PDB entry 2IO4 | X-ray diffraction, 2.60 A resolution | chains A and B

== Chain A ==
Protein: DNA polymerase sliding clamp B
Organism: Sulfolobus solfataricus
UniProtKB: P57766 (PCNA2_SULSO); residue numbers follow UniProt; this construct covers 1-249
Amino-acid sequence (249 residues; each row starts with the number of its first residue):
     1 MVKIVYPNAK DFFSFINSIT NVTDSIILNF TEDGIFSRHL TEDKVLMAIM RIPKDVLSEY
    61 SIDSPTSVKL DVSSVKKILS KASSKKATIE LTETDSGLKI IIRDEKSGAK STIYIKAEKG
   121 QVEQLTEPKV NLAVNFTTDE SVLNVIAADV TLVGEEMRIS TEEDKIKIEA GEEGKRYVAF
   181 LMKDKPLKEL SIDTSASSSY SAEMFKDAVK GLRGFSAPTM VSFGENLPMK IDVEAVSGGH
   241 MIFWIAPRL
Construct notes: engineered mutation V2 (Phe in P57766)
Curated features (UniProtKB/Swiss-Prot):
  - mutagenesis: Y114 to K116 (Loss of interaction with PCNA3, no change with PCNA2), K175 to Y177 (Loss of interaction with both PCNA3 and PCNA2)

== Chain B ==
Protein: DNA polymerase sliding clamp C
Organism: Sulfolobus solfataricus
UniProtKB: Q97Z84 (PCNA3_SULSO); residues 2-246 here correspond to UniProt positions 1-245 (UniProt number = residue number - 1)
Amino-acid sequence (246 residues; numbered 1 to 246; the number before each row is that of its first residue):
     1 MMKAKVIDAV SFSYILRTVG DFLSEANFIV TKEGIRVSGI DPSRVVFLDI FLPSSYFEGF
    61 EVSQEKEIIG FKLEDVNDIL KRVLKDDTLI LSSNESKLTL TFDGEFTRSF ELPLIQVEST
   121 QPPSVNLEFP FKAQLLTITF ADIIDELSDL GEVLNIHSKE NKLYFEVIGD LSTAKVELST
   181 DNGTLLEASG ADVSSSYGME YVANTTKMRR ASDSMELYFG SQIPLKLRFK LPQEGYGDFY
   241 IAPRAD
Construct notes: initiating methionine (1)
Bound ions: Ca2+: D145, D149 (shared with 2 residues of chain D)

== How chain A and chain B interact ==
Contacting residue pairs (30; chain A residue first):
  V145(A) - R82(B)  hydrogen bond (backbone-side chain)
  V145(A) - L84(B)  hydrophobic
  V145(A) - F106(B)  hydrophobic
  V145(A) - R108(B)
  A148(A) - R82(B)
  D149(A) - R82(B)  salt bridge
  D149(A) - R108(B)  salt bridge
  D149(A) - F110(B)
  L152(A) - D78(B)
  L152(A) - R82(B)
  L152(A) - F110(B)  hydrophobic
  V153(A) - F110(B)  hydrophobic
  G174(A) - P113(B)
  K175(A) - D75(B)  salt bridge
  K175(A) - E111(B)
  R176(A) - F110(B)
  R176(A) - E111(B)  salt bridge
  Y177(A) - R108(B)
  Y177(A) - S109(B)
  Y177(A) - F110(B)  hydrophobic
  V178(A) - R108(B)
  V178(A) - S109(B)  hydrogen bond (backbone-backbone)
  A179(A) - T107(B)
  F180(A) - T107(B)  hydrogen bond (backbone-backbone)
  K185(A) - D103(B)  salt bridge
  K185(A) - E105(B)
  K185(A) - F106(B)
  K185(A) - T107(B)  hydrogen bond
  P186(A) - E105(B)
  P186(A) - F106(B)
Interface residues without a listed pair, chain A (17 interface residues in all): V142, I146, L181
Interface residues without a listed pair, chain B (16 interface residues in all): I79, G104, L112

== Overview ==
17 residues of chain A face 16 of chain B across their interface, with 4 hydrogen bonds and 5 salt bridges.
Polar pairs include D149(A)-R82(B), D149(A)-R108(B) and K175(A)-D75(B). The Ca2+ site is built by D145(B) and
D149(B). From UniProt: 6 mutagenesis sites on chain A.
Chain A is DNA polymerase sliding clamp B and chain B is DNA polymerase sliding clamp C, both from Sulfolobus
solfataricus; the structure, Crystal structure of PCNA12 dimer from Sulfolobus solfataricus, was determined by
X-ray diffraction together with 2NTI and 2IJX from the same study.
